Entry 6V19 (X-ray diffraction, 2.60 A resolution); this record covers chains A and E of the 5 polymer chains in the assembly.

[Chain A]
Molecule: HLA class II histocompatibility antigen, DR alpha chain
Source organism: Homo sapiens
UniProt: P01903 (DRA_HUMAN); residues 1-181 here correspond to UniProt positions 26-206 (UniProt number = residue number + 25)
Chain sequence (189 residues; row label = number of the first residue in the row):
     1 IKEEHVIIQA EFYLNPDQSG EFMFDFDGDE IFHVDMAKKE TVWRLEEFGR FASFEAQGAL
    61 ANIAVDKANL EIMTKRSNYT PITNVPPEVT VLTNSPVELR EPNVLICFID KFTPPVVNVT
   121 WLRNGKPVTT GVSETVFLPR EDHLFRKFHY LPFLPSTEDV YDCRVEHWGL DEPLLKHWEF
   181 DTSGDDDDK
Not modelled in the structure: 1-3, 181-189
Cystine bridges: Cys-107/Cys-163
Covalent attachments: N-acetylglucosamine (NAG) linked to Asn-118
Sequence notes: expression tag (182-189)
Curated features (UniProtKB/Swiss-Prot):
  - region: Glu-179 to Asp-181 (Connecting peptide)
  - site: Gln-9 (Self- and pathogen-derived peptide antigen), Gly-49 (Self-peptide antigen), Phe-51 (Self- and pathogen-derived peptide antigen), Ala-52 (Self-peptide antigen), Ser-53 (Self- and pathogen-derived peptide antigen), Glu-55 (Pathogen-derived peptide antigen), Asn-62 (Self- and pathogen-derived peptide antigen), Asn-69 (Pathogen-derived peptide antigen), Arg-76 (Self- and pathogen-derived peptide antigen)
  - glycosylation (N-linked (GlcNAc...) asparagine): Asn-78, Asn-118

[Chain E]
Molecule: M134 TCR beta chain
Source organism: Mus musculus
Chain sequence (242 residues; each row starts with the number of its first residue; note: 13 numbers in that range are skipped by the numbering (no residue carries them; nothing is unmodelled there)):
     3 AVFQTPNYHV TQVGNEVSFN CKQTLGHDT
    39 MYWYKQDSKK LLKIMFSYNN KQL
    66 IVNETVP
    74 RRFSPQSS
    83 DKAHLNLRIK SVEPEDSAVY LCASSLDWAS QNTLYFGAGT RLSVLEDLNK VFPPEVAVFE
   143 PSEAEISHTQ KATLVCLATG FFPDHVELSW WVNGKEVHSG VCTDPQPLKE QPALNDSRYA
   203 LSSRLRVSAT FWQNPRNHFR CQVQFYGLSE NDEWTQDRAK PVTQIVSAEA WGRAD
Cystine bridges: Cys-23/Cys-104, Cys-158/Cys-223

[Interface between chain A and chain E]
Residue-residue contacts - 8 pairs, chain A then chain E:
  Gly-58(A) / Trp-110(E)
  Ala-61(A) / Gln-60(E)
  Ala-61(A) / Trp-110(E)
  Asn-62(A) / Trp-110(E)
  Ala-64(A) / Gln-60(E)
  Val-65(A) / Asn-57(E)
  Val-65(A) / Asn-58(E)
  Ala-68(A) / Asn-58(E)
Other interface residues (no listed pair), chain A (7 interface residues in all): Leu-60
Other interface residues (no listed pair), chain E (5 interface residues in all): Ile-66

[Overview]
7 residues of chain A face 5 of chain E across their interface. Covalently linked N-acetylglucosamine: at
Asn-118(A).
Chain A is HLA class II histocompatibility antigen, DR alpha chain (Homo sapiens) and chain E is M134 TCR beta
chain (Mus musculus); the structure, immune receptor complex, was determined by X-ray diffraction (same
publication as 6V0Y, 6V13, 6V15, 6V18 and 6V1A).
